Entry 1V0N (X-ray diffraction, 1.10 A resolution); this record covers chain A.

== Chain A ==
Protein: Endo-1,4-beta-xylanase A
From: Streptomyces lividans
Notes: EC 3.2.1.8; fragment: catalytic module, residues 42-354
Reference sequence: P26514 (XYNA_STRLI); residues 1-313 here correspond to UniProt positions 42-354 (UniProt number = residue number + 41)
Amino-acid sequence (313 residues; numbered 1 to 313; the number before each row is that of its first residue):
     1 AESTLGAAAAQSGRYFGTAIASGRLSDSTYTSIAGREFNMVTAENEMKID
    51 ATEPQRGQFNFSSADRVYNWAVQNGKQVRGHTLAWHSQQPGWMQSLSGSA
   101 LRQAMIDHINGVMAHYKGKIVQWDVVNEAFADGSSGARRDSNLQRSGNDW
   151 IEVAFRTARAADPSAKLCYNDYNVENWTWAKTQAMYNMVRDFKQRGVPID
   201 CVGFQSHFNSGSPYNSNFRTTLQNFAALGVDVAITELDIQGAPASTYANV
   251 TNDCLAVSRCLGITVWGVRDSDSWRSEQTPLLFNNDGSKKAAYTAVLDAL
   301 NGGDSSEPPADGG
Unresolved in the structure: 303-313
Disulfide bonds: Cys168-Cys201, Cys254-Cys260
Ligand contacts: piperidine-3,4-diol / beta-D-xylopyranose: Glu44, Asn45, Lys48, His81, Trp85, Gln88, Asn127, Glu128, Gln205, His207, Glu236, Trp266, Trp274
UniProt features mapped onto this chain:
  - active site: Glu128 (Proton donor), Glu236 (Nucleophile)

== Overview ==
Ligands of chain A: piperidine-3,4-diol / beta-D-xylopyranose. From UniProt: active-site residues Glu128 and
Glu236.
Chain A is Endo-1,4-beta-xylanase A (Streptomyces lividans); the structure, Xylanase Xyn10a from Streptomyces
lividans in complex with xylobio-isofagomine at pH 7.5, was determined by X-ray diffraction (same publication
as 1V0K, 1V0L and 1V0M).
